Entry 2W6J (X-ray diffraction, 3.84 A resolution); this record covers chains A and G of the 9 polymer chains in the assembly.

== Chain A ==
Name: ATP synthase subunit alpha heart isoform, mitochondrial
Organism: Bos taurus
Notes: EC 3.6.3.14
UniProtKB: P19483 (ATPA1_BOVIN); residues -42 to 510 here correspond to UniProt positions 1-553 (UniProt number = residue number + 43)
Chain sequence (553 residues; each row starts with the number of its first residue; numbers below 1 keep their minus sign (Met-42 is residue -42)):
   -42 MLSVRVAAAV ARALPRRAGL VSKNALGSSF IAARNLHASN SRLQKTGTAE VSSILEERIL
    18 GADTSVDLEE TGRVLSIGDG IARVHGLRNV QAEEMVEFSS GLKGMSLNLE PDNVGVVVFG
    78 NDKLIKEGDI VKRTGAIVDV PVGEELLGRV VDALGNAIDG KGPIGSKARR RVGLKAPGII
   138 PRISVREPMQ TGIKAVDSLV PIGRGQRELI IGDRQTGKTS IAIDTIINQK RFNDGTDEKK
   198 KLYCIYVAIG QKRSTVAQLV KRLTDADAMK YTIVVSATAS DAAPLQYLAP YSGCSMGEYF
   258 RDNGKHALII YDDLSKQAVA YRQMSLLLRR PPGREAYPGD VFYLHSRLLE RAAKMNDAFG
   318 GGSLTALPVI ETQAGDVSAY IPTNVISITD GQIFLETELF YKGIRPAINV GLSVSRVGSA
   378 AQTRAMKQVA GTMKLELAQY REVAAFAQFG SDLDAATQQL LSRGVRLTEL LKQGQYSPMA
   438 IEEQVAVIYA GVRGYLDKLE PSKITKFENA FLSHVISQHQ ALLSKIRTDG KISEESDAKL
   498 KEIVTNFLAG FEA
Unresolved in the structure: -42 to 23
Swiss-Prot annotation at these positions:
  - binding site (ATP): Gln172, Gly174, Lys175, Thr176, Ser177, Gln430, Gln432
  - binding site (Mg(2+)): Thr176, Asp269
  - site: Ser370 (Required for activity)
  - modified residue: Gln1 (Pyrrolidone carboxylic acid), Ser10 (Phosphoserine), Ser22 (Phosphoserine), Ser33 (Phosphoserine), Ser63 (Phosphoserine), Lys80 (N6-acetyllysine), Lys83 (N6-acetyllysine), Lys89 (N6-acetyllysine), Thr91 (Phosphothreonine), Lys118 (N6-acetyllysine), Ser123 (Phosphoserine), Lys124 (N6-acetyllysine), Ser141 (Phosphoserine), Arg161 (Omega-N-methylarginine), Lys187 (N6-acetyllysine), Lys196 (N6-acetyllysine), Lys197 (N6-acetyllysine), Lys218 (N6-acetyllysine), Lys262 (N6-acetyllysine), Lys384 (N6-acetyllysine) and 6 more in UniProt
  - glycosylation: Ser33 (O-linked (GlcNAc) serine)

== Chain G ==
Name: ATP synthase subunit gamma, mitochondrial
Organism: Bos taurus
Notes: EC 3.6.3.14
UniProtKB: P05631 (ATPG_BOVIN); residues -24 to 273 here correspond to UniProt positions 1-298 (UniProt number = residue number + 25)
Chain sequence (298 residues; row label = number of the first residue in the row; numbers below 1 keep their minus sign (Met-24 is residue -24)):
   -24 MFSRAGVAGL SAWTVQPQWI QVRNMATLKD ITRRLKSIKN IQKITKSMKM VAAAKYARAE
    36 RELKPARVYG VGSLALYEKA DIKTPEDKKK HLIIGVSSDR GLCGAIHSSV AKQMKSEAAN
    96 LAAAGKEVKI IGVGDKIRSI LHRTHSDQFL VTFKEVGRRP PTFGDASVIA LELLNSGYEF
   156 DEGSIIFNRF RSVISYKTEE KPIFSLDTIS SAESMSIYDD IDADVLRNYQ EYSLANIIYY
   216 SLKESTTSEQ SARMTAMDNA SKNASEMIDK LTLTFNRTRQ AVITKELIEI ISGAAALD
Unresolved in the structure: -24 to 0, 48-66, 87-104, 117-126, 149-158, 174-205, 272-273
Swiss-Prot annotation at these positions:
  - modified residue: Lys14 (N6-acetyllysine), Lys24 (N6-succinyllysine), Lys30 (N6-acetyllysine), Lys90 (N6-acetyllysine), Ser121 (Phosphoserine), Lys129 (N6-acetyllysine), Lys172 (N6-acetyllysine), Lys245 (N6-succinyllysine)

== How chain A and chain G interact ==
Pairs across the interface (10; chain A residue first):
  Gly290(A) - Leu262(G)
  Glu292(A) - Glu261(G)
  Ala293(A) - Ile265(G)
  Ala402(A) - Asn15(G)
  Ala402(A) - Lys18(G)
  Phe403(A) - Lys18(G)
  Phe403(A) - Ser22(G)
  Phe406(A) - Ile19(G)  hydrophobic
  Asp409(A) - Lys30(G)  salt bridge
  Asp409(A) - Arg134(G)  salt bridge
Other interface residues (no listed pair), chain A (10 interface residues in all): Pro289, Arg291, Leu410
Other interface residues (no listed pair), chain G (11 interface residues in all): Val26, Ile258

== Overview ==
10 residues of chain A face 11 of chain G across their interface, with 2 salt bridges. Polar pairs include
Asp409(A)-Lys30(G) and Asp409(A)-Arg134(G). UniProt lists 7 ATP-binding residues and Mg2+-binding residues
Thr176(A) and Asp269(A) on chain A.
Here chain A is ATP synthase subunit alpha heart isoform, mitochondrial and chain G is ATP synthase subunit
gamma, mitochondrial, both from Bos taurus. Entry 2W6J (Low resolution structures of bovine mitochondrial
F1-ATPase during controlled dehydration: Hydration State 5) was determined by X-ray diffraction, deposited
together with 2W6E, 2W6F, 2W6G, 2W6H and 2W6I.
